3WSF - chains A and F of the 6 polymer chains in the assembly; structure by X-ray diffraction, 2.00 A resolution.

Chain A (and F):
Name: Putative GTP cyclohydrolase 1 type 2
Source organism: Methanocaldococcus jannaschii
Notes: chain F of this document is another copy of the same molecule, construct and numbering; everything in this record applies to it too
Amino-acid sequence (252 residues; each row starts with the number of its first residue; numbers below 1 keep their minus sign (Gly-2 is residue -2)):
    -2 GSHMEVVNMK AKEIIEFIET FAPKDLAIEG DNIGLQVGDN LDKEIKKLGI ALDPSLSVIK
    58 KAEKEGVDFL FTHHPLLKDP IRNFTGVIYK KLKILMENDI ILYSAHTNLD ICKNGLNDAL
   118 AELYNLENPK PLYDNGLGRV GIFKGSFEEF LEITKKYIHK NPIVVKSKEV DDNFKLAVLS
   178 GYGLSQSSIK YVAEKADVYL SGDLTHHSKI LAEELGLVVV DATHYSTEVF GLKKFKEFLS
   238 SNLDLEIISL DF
Unresolved in the structure: -2 to 1 (chain F: -2 to 3)
Metal / ion sites: Fe ion: His71, His221, Glu225 (together with citric acid)

Chain A / chain F interface:
Residue-residue contacts (29; chain A residue first):
  Leu49(A) - His203(F)
  Asp50(A) - His203(F)  salt bridge
  Asp50(A) - Ile207(F)
  Ser52(A) - Ile207(F)
  Ser52(A) - Glu211(F)
  Leu53(A) - Glu211(F)  hydrogen bond (backbone-side chain)
  His71(A) - His204(F)
  Val84(A) - Glu211(F)
  Val84(A) - Leu212(F)  hydrophobic
  Lys88(A) - Glu211(F)  salt bridge
  Asp200(A) - Thr202(F)
  Asp200(A) - His203(F)  hydrogen bond (side chain-backbone)
  Thr202(A) - Asp200(F)
  Thr202(A) - Thr202(F)
  His203(A) - Leu49(F)
  His203(A) - Asp50(F)  salt bridge
  His203(A) - Asp200(F)  hydrogen bond (backbone-side chain)
  His203(A) - His221(F)
  His204(A) - His71(F)
  His204(A) - His221(F)
  Ile207(A) - Asp50(F)
  Ile207(A) - Ser52(F)
  Glu211(A) - Ser52(F)
  Glu211(A) - Leu53(F)  hydrogen bond (side chain-backbone)
  Glu211(A) - Val84(F)
  Glu211(A) - Lys88(F)  salt bridge
  Leu212(A) - Val84(F)  hydrophobic
  His221(A) - His203(F)
  His221(A) - His204(F)
Also at the interface, not in a pair above, chain A (18 interface residues in all): Pro51, Lys75, Tyr222
Also at the interface, not in a pair above, chain F (18 interface residues in all): Pro51, Gln183, Tyr222

Summary:
The chain A/chain F interface involves 18 residues from each chain, with 4 hydrogen bonds and 4 salt bridges.
Polar pairs include Asp50(A)-His203(F), Lys88(A)-Glu211(F) and Leu53(A)-Glu211(F). His71(A), His221(A) and
Glu225(A) form the Fe ion site.
Both chains are Putative GTP cyclohydrolase 1 type 2 (Methanocaldococcus jannaschii). Entry 3WSF (Oxidized
HcgD from Methanocaldococcus jannaschii with citrate) was determined by X-ray diffraction, deposited together
with 3WSD, 3WSE, 3WSG, 3WSH and 3WSI.
